4BII - chains A and B of the 4 polymer chains in the assembly; structure by X-ray diffraction, 1.95 A resolution.

Chain A (and B):
Molecule: Enoyl-[acyl-carrier-protein] reductase [NADH]
Source organism: Mycobacterium tuberculosis
Notes: EC 1.3.1.9; chain B of this document is another copy of the same molecule, construct and numbering; everything in this record applies to it too
UniProt: P0A5Y6 (INHA_MYCTU); residue numbers follow UniProt; this construct covers 1-269
Sequence (269 residues; each row starts with the number of its first residue):
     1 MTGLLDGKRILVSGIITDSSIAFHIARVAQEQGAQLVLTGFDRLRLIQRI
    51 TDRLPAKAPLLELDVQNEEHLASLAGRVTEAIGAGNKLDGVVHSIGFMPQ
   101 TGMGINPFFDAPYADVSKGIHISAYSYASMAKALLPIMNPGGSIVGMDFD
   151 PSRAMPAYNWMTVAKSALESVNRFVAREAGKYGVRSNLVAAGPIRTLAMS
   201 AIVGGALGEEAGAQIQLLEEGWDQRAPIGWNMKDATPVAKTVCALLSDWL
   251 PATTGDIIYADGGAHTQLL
Disordered / not traced: 1-2, 197-203 (chain B: 1, 197-209)
Ligand contacts: NAD / Pyridomycin: Gly14, Ile15, Ile16, Ser20, Ile21, Ala22, Phe41, Leu63, Asp64, Val65, Gln66, Ser94, Ile95, Gly96, Phe97, Met103, Ile122, Met147, Asp148, Phe149, Ala157, Tyr158, Met161, Lys165, Ala191, Gly192, Pro193, Ile194, Thr196, Ile215, Leu218

Chain A / chain B interface:
Pairs across the interface - 29 pairs, chain A then chain B:
  Arg153(A) - Ser152(B)
  Arg153(A) - Arg153(B)
  Arg153(A) - His265(B)  hydrogen bond (side chain-backbone)
  Arg153(A) - Thr266(B)
  Arg153(A) - Gln267(B)
  Arg153(A) - Leu268(B)
  Ala154(A) - Thr266(B)  hydrogen bond (backbone-backbone)
  Ala154(A) - Gln267(B)
  Ala154(A) - Leu268(B)  hydrogen bond (backbone-backbone)
  Pro156(A) - Leu269(B)
  Leu217(A) - Leu269(B)
  Leu218(A) - Leu268(B)  hydrophobic
  Leu218(A) - Leu269(B)
  Trp222(A) - Leu268(B)  hydrophobic
  Arg225(A) - Leu268(B)
  His265(A) - Arg153(B)
  Thr266(A) - Arg153(B)
  Thr266(A) - Ala154(B)  hydrogen bond (backbone-backbone)
  Gln267(A) - Arg153(B)
  Gln267(A) - Ala154(B)
  Leu268(A) - Arg153(B)
  Leu268(A) - Ala154(B)  hydrogen bond (backbone-backbone)
  Leu268(A) - Leu218(B)  hydrophobic
  Leu268(A) - Trp222(B)  hydrophobic
  Leu268(A) - Arg225(B)
  Leu269(A) - Pro156(B)
  Leu269(A) - Gln214(B)
  Leu269(A) - Leu217(B)
  Leu269(A) - Leu218(B)
Other interface residues (no listed pair), chain A (14 interface residues in all): Met155, Gln214
Other interface residues (no listed pair), chain B (15 interface residues in all): Met155

In short:
The interface between chain A and chain B involves 14 residues on one side and 15 on the other, with 5
hydrogen bonds. Polar pairs include Arg153(A)-His265(B), Ala154(A)-Thr266(B) and Ala154(A)-Leu268(B). Chain A
binds NAD / Pyridomycin.
Both chains are Enoyl-[acyl-carrier-protein] reductase [NADH] (Mycobacterium tuberculosis). Entry 4BII (How
nature bridges the gap: Crystallographic elucidation of pyridomycin binding to InhA) was determined by X-ray
diffraction (same publication as 4BGE and 4BGI).
